Entry 5UEX (X-ray diffraction, 2.29 A resolution); this record covers chain A.

# Chain A
Molecule: Bromodomain-containing protein 4
Organism: Homo sapiens
UniProtKB: O60885 (BRD4_HUMAN); residues 352-457 here = UniProt positions 352-457
Sequence (109 residues; numbered 349 to 457; the number before each row is that of its first residue):
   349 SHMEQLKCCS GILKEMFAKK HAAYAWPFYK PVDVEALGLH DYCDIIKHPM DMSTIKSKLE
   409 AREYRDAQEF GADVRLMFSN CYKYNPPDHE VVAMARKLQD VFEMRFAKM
Sequence notes: expression tag (349-351)
Residues lining bound ligands: 89D (17-{[ethyl(dihydroxy)-lambda~4~-sulfanyl]amino}-11,13-difluoro-2-methyl-6,7,8,9-tetrahydrodibenzo[4,5:7,8][1,6]dioxacyclododecino[3,2-c]pyridin-3(2H)-one): Trp374, Pro375, Phe376, Lys378, Pro379, Val380, Asp381, Leu385, Leu387, Tyr390, Cys429, Asn433, His437, Glu438, Val439, Met442
Curated features (UniProtKB/Swiss-Prot):
  - site: Asn433 (Acetylated histone binding)
  - natural variant: Tyr390 (Y390C: Found in a patient with a neurodevelopmental syndrome; uncertain significance), Tyr430 (Y430C: In CDLS6)
  - mutagenesis: Asn433 (N433A: Abolishes binding to acetylated histones)

# Summary
Bound to chain A: compound 89D. Curated annotation (UniProt) lists one mutagenesis site.
Chain A is Bromodomain-containing protein 4 (Homo sapiens); the structure, Brd4_bd2_a-1497627, was determined
by X-ray diffraction (same publication as 5UF0, 5UEU, 5UEW, 5UEY and 5UEZ).
